PDB entry 6VUG | X-ray diffraction, 3.00 A resolution | chains B and C of the 5 polymer chains in the assembly

# Chain B
Name: Reverse transcriptase P51
Organism: Human immunodeficiency virus 1
Notes: EC 2.7.7.49, 3.1.13.2, 3.1.26.13; fragment: P51 subunit, residues 168-595
Reference sequence: A0A076Q3N8 (A0A076Q3N8_9HIV1); residues 1-428 here correspond to UniProt positions 168-595 (UniProt number = residue number + 167)
Chain sequence (444 residues; row label = number of the first residue in the row; numbers below 1 keep their minus sign (Met-15 is residue -15)):
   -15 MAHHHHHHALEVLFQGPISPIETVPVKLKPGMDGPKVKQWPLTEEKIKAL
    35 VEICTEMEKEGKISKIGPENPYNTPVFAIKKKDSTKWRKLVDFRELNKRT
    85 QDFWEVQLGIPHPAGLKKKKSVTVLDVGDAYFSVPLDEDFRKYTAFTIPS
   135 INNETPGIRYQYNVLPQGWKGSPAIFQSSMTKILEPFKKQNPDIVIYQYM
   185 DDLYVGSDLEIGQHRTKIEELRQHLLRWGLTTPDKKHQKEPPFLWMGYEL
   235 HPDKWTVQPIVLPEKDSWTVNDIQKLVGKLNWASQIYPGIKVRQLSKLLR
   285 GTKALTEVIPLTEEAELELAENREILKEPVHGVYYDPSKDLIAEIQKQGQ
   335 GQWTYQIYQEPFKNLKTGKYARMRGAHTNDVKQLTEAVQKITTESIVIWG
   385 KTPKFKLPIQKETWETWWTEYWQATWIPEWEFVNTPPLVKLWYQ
Unresolved in the structure: -15 to 4, 90-94
Construct notes: initiating methionine (-15); expression tag (-14 to 0); engineered mutation Lys172 (Arg339 in A0A076Q3N8), Ser280 (Cys447 in A0A076Q3N8)

# Chain C
Name: Light chain variable fragment
Organism: Homo sapiens
Chain sequence (120 residues; numbered 125 to 244; the number before each row is that of its first residue):
   125 GGGGSDIQMTQSPSSLSASVGDRVTITCRASQDISSYLNWYQQKPGKAPK
   175 LLIYYTSSLHSGVPSRFSGSRSGTDFTLTISSLQPEDFATYYCQQYSKFP
   225 WTFGQGTKVEIKGSHHHHHH
Unresolved in the structure: 125-126, 237-244
Cystine bridges: Cys152-Cys217

# Chain B / chain C interface
Pairs across the interface (17; chain B residue first):
  Lys223(B) with Phe223(C)
  Glu224(B) with Ser221(C); Lys222(C); Phe223(C), hydrogen bond (side chain-backbone)
  Pro225(B) with Tyr161(C), hydrophobic; Tyr220(C); Ser221(C)
  Pro226(B) with Tyr161(C)
  Arg356(B) with Ser182(C)
  Met357(B) with Tyr179(C), hydrogen bond (backbone-side chain)
  Arg358(B) with Tyr179(C)
  Gly359(B) with Tyr179(C)
  His361(B) with Ser160(C), hydrogen bond; Tyr179(C); Thr180(C); Ser181(C), hydrogen bond
  Thr362(B) with Arg195(C)
Other interface residues (no listed pair), chain B (12 interface residues in all): Phe227, Ala360
Other interface residues (no listed pair), chain C (12 interface residues in all): Tyr178

# Summary
Chain B and chain C each contribute 12 residues to their interface, with 4 hydrogen bonds. Among the polar
pairs are Glu224(B)-Phe223(C), Met357(B)-Tyr179(C) and His361(B)-Ser160(C).
Here chain B is Reverse transcriptase P51 (Human immunodeficiency virus 1) and chain C is Light chain variable
fragment (Homo sapiens). Entry 6VUG (Diabody bound to a Reverse Transcriptase Aptamer Complex) was determined
by X-ray diffraction.
